Entry 4RAL (X-ray diffraction, 3.15 A resolution); this record covers chains A and D.

# Chain A
Protein: Insulin-degrading enzyme
Organism: Homo sapiens
Notes: EC 3.4.24.56
Reference sequence: P14735 (IDE_HUMAN); residues 42-1019 here = UniProt positions 42-1019
Chain sequence (990 residues; numbered 30 to 1019; the number before each row is that of its first residue):
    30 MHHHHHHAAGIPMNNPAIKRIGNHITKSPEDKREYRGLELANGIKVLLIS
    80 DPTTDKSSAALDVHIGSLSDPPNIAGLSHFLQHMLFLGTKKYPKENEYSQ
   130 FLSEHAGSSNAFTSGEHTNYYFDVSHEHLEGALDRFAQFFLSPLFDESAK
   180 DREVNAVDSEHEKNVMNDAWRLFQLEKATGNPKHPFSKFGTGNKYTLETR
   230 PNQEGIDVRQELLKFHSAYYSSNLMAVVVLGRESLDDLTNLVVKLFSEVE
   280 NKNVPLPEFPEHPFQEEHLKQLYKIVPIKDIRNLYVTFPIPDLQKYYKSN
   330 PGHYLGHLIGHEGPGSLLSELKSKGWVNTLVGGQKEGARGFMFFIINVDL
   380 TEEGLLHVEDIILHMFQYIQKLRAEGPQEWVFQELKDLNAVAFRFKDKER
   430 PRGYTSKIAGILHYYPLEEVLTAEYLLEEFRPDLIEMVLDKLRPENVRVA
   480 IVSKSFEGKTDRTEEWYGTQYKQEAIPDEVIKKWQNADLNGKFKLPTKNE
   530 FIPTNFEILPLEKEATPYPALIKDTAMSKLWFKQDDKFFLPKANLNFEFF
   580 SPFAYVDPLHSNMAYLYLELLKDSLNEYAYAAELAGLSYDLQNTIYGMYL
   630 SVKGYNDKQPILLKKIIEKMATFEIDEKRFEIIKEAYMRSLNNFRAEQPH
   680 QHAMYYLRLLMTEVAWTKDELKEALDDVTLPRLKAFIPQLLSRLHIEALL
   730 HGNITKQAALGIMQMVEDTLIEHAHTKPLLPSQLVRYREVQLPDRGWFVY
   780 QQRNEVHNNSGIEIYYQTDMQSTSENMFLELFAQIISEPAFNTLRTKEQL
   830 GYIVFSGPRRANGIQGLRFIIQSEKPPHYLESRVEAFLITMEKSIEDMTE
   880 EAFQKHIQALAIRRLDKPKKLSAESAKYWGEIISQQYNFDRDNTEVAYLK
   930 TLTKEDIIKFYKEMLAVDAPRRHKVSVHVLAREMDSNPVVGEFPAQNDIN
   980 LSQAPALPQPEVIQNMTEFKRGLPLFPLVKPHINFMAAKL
Disordered / not traced: 30-42, 964-978, 1012-1019
Differences from the reference sequence: expression tag (30-41); engineered mutation Leu-110 (Cys in P14735), Gln-111 (Glu in P14735), Ser-171 (Cys in P14735), Ala-178 (Cys in P14735), Val-257 (Cys in P14735), Leu-414 (Cys in P14735), Asn-573 (Cys in P14735), Ser-590 (Cys in P14735), Ser-789 (Cys in P14735), Ala-812 (Cys in P14735), Ala-819 (Cys in P14735), Ser-904 (Cys in P14735), Asn-966 (Cys in P14735), Ala-974 (Cys in P14735)
Metal / ion sites: Zn2+: His-108, His-112, Glu-189 (shared with Lys-45(D) of chain D)
Curated features (UniProtKB/Swiss-Prot):
  - motif: Glu-853 to Tyr-858 (SlyX motif)
  - binding site (Zn(2+)): His-108, His-112, Glu-189
  - binding site (substrate): His-336 to Gly-342, Leu-359 to Gln-363
  - binding site (ATP): Arg-429, Asp-895 to Ser-901
  - modified residue (N6-succinyllysine): Lys-192, Lys-697
  - mutagenesis: Ser-132 (S132C: Increases catalytic rate towards INS and amyloid; when associated with C-817), Asn-184 (N184C: Increases catalytic rate towards INS and amyloid; when associated with C-828), Pro-286 (P286G: Reduced enzyme activity), Gly-366 to Gly-369 (Reduced enzyme activity), Asp-426 (D426C: Increases catalytic rate towards INS and amyloid; when associated with C-899), Tyr-496 (Y496A: Strongly reduced enzyme activity), Phe-530 (F530A: Strongly increased enzyme activity), Arg-767 (R767A: Decreases dimerization. No effect on degradation of ANP. Retains the ability to degrade an aberrant form of ANP, when in the presence of both ANP and the aberrant ANP), Glu-817 (E817C: Increases catalytic rate towards INS and amyloid; when associated with C-132), Gln-828 (Q828C: Increases catalytic rate towards INS and amyloid; when associated with C-184), Tyr-831 (Y831F: No effect on catalytic activity), Lys-899 (K899C: Increases catalytic rate towards INS and amyloid; when associated with C-426)

# Chain D
Protein: C-C motif chemokine 4
Organism: Homo sapiens
Reference sequence: P13236 (CCL4_HUMAN); residues 1-69 here correspond to UniProt positions 24-92 (UniProt number = residue number + 23)
Chain sequence (69 residues; numbered 1 to 69; the number before each row is that of its first residue):
     1 APMGSDPPTACCFSYTARKLPRNFVVDYYETSSLCSQPAVVFQTKRSKQV
    51 CADPSESWVQEYVYDLELN
Disordered / not traced: 5-41, 49-69
Metal / ion sites: Zn2+: Lys-45 (shared with His-108(A), His-112(A), Glu-189(A) of chain A)
From the paper describing this entry:
  - conformationally variable residues: Phe-42 to Ser-47

# How chain A and chain D interact
Residue-residue contacts (41):
  His-108(A) with Thr-44(D)
  Gln-111(A) with Lys-45(D); Arg-46(D)
  His-112(A) with Lys-45(D); Arg-46(D)
  Ser-138(A) with Arg-46(D), hydrogen bond (backbone-side chain)
  Asn-139(A) with Arg-46(D), hydrogen bond (side chain-backbone); Ser-47(D), hydrogen bond (side chain-backbone)
  Ala-140(A) with Lys-45(D); Arg-46(D), hydrogen bond (backbone-backbone)
  Phe-141(A) with Gln-43(D); Thr-44(D); Lys-45(D)
  Thr-142(A) with Thr-44(D), hydrogen bond (backbone-backbone)
  Glu-189(A) with Thr-44(D); Lys-45(D), hydrogen bond (side chain-backbone)
  Lys-192(A) with Lys-48(D)
  Ala-198(A) with Phe-42(D), hydrophobic
  Trp-199(A) with Phe-42(D), hydrophobic; Thr-44(D)
  Phe-202(A) with Phe-42(D)
  Thr-220(A) with Thr-44(D)
  Gly-335(A) with Pro-2(D)
  His-336(A) with Pro-2(D)
  Gly-339(A) with Ala-1(D), hydrogen bond (backbone-backbone)
  Glu-341(A) with Ala-1(D), hydrogen bond (side chain-backbone)
  Leu-359(A) with Ala-1(D), hydrogen bond (backbone-backbone)
  Val-360(A) with Ala-1(D)
  Gly-361(A) with Ala-1(D), hydrogen bond (backbone-backbone); Pro-2(D); Met-3(D)
  Gln-363(A) with Met-3(D)
  Lys-364(A) with Met-3(D)
  Tyr-609(A) with Ala-1(D); Pro-2(D)
  Phe-820(A) with Arg-46(D)
  Arg-824(A) with Arg-46(D), hydrogen bond (side chain-backbone)
  Tyr-831(A) with Lys-45(D), hydrogen bond (side chain-backbone); Arg-46(D), hydrogen bond (side chain-backbone); Ser-47(D); Lys-48(D)
Interface residues without a listed pair, chain A (32 interface residues in all): Phe-115, Ser-128, Ser-143, Tyr-150, Ile-374
Interface features reported in the paper:
  - residue pairs: Lys-45(D)/Gln-111(A)
  - interface residues, chain A: Glu-341(A), Leu-359(A), Gly-361(A)
  - interface residues, chain D: Phe-42(D), Lys-45(D), Arg-46(D)

# Summary
Chain A and chain D form an interface of 32 and 10 residues respectively, with 13 hydrogen bonds. Polar pairs
include Ser-138(A)/Arg-46(D), Asn-139(A)/Arg-46(D) and Asn-139(A)/Ser-47(D). The paper describes a contact
between Lys-45(D) and Gln-111(A). The paper reports interface residues Glu-341(A), Leu-359(A) and Phe-42(D)
among others; conformational variability at Phe-42(D).
Here chain A is Insulin-degrading enzyme and chain D is C-C motif chemokine 4, both from Homo sapiens. Entry
4RAL (Crystal structure of insulin degrading enzyme in complex with macrophage inflammatory protein 1 beta)
was determined by X-ray diffraction, deposited together with 4RA8, 4MHE and 3TN2.
